Entry 1MX9 (X-ray diffraction, 2.90 A resolution); this record covers chains D and E of the 6 polymer chains in the assembly.

Chain D:
Protein: liver Carboxylesterase I
Organism: Homo sapiens
Notes: EC 3.1.1.1
UniProt: P23141 (EST1_HUMAN); residues 4019-4567 here correspond to UniProt positions 19-567 (UniProt number = residue number - 4000)
Sequence (548 residues; numbered 4019 to 4567; 1 number in that range is skipped by the numbering (no residue carries it; nothing is unmodelled there); the number before each row is that of its first residue):
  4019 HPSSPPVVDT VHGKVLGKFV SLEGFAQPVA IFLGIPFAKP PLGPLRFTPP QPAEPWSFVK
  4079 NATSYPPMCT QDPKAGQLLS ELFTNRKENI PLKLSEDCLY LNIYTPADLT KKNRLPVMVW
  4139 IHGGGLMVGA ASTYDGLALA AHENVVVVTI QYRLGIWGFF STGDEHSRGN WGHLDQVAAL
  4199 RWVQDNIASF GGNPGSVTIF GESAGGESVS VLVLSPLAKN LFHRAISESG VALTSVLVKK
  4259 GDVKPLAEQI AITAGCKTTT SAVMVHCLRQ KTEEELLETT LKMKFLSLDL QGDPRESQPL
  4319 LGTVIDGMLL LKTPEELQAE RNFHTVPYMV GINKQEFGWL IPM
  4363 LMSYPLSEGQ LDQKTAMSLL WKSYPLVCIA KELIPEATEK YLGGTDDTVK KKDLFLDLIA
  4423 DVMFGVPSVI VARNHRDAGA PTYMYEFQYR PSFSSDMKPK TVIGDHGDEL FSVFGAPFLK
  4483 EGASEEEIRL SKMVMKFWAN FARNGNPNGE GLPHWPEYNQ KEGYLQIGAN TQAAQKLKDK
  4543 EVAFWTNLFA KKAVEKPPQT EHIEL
Unresolved in the structure: 4019-4020, 4555-4567
Disulfides: Cys4087-Cys4116, Cys4274-Cys4285
Small-molecule neighbours:
  - N-acetylglucosamine (NAG; 2-acetamido-2-deoxy-beta-D-glucopyranose): Val4077, Lys4078, Asn4079
  - N-methylnaloxonium (NLX; (5a,17r)-4,5-epoxy-3,14-dihydroxy-17-methyl-6-oxo-17-(2-propenyl)-morphinanium): Ala4093, Leu4097, Phe4101, Gly4141, Gly4142, Gly4143, Glu4220, Ser4221, Ala4222, Leu4304, Leu4358, Ile4359, Leu4363, Met4364, Phe4426, His4468

Chain E:
Protein: liver Carboxylesterase I
Organism: Homo sapiens
Notes: EC 3.1.1.1
UniProt: P23141 (EST1_HUMAN); residues 5019-5567 here correspond to UniProt positions 19-567 (UniProt number = residue number - 5000)
Sequence (548 residues; numbered 5019 to 5567; 1 number in that range is skipped by the numbering (no residue carries it; nothing is unmodelled there); the number before each row is that of its first residue):
  5019 HPSSPPVVDT VHGKVLGKFV SLEGFAQPVA IFLGIPFAKP PLGPLRFTPP QPAEPWSFVK
  5079 NATSYPPMCT QDPKAGQLLS ELFTNRKENI PLKLSEDCLY LNIYTPADLT KKNRLPVMVW
  5139 IHGGGLMVGA ASTYDGLALA AHENVVVVTI QYRLGIWGFF STGDEHSRGN WGHLDQVAAL
  5199 RWVQDNIASF GGNPGSVTIF GESAGGESVS VLVLSPLAKN LFHRAISESG VALTSVLVKK
  5259 GDVKPLAEQI AITAGCKTTT SAVMVHCLRQ KTEEELLETT LKMKFLSLDL QGDPRESQPL
  5319 LGTVIDGMLL LKTPEELQAE RNFHTVPYMV GINKQEFGWL IPM
  5363 LMSYPLSEGQ LDQKTAMSLL WKSYPLVCIA KELIPEATEK YLGGTDDTVK KKDLFLDLIA
  5423 DVMFGVPSVI VARNHRDAGA PTYMYEFQYR PSFSSDMKPK TVIGDHGDEL FSVFGAPFLK
  5483 EGASEEEIRL SKMVMKFWAN FARNGNPNGE GLPHWPEYNQ KEGYLQIGAN TQAAQKLKDK
  5543 EVAFWTNLFA KKAVEKPPQT EHIEL
Unresolved in the structure: 5019-5021, 5554-5567
Disulfides: Cys5087-Cys5116, Cys5274-Cys5285
Small-molecule neighbours:
  - N-acetylglucosamine (NAG; 2-acetamido-2-deoxy-beta-D-glucopyranose): Asn5079, Thr5081, Ser5082
  - N-methylnaloxonium (NLX; (5a,17r)-4,5-epoxy-3,14-dihydroxy-17-methyl-6-oxo-17-(2-propenyl)-morphinanium): Leu5097, Phe5101, Gly5141, Gly5142, Gly5143, Glu5220, Ser5221, Val5254, Leu5255, Leu5304, Leu5318, Leu5358, Ile5359, Leu5363, Met5364, Phe5426, His5468

Interface between chain D and chain E:
Pairs across the interface (22):
  Pro4058(D) with Ala5280(E), hydrophobic
  Leu4060(D) with His5284(E)
  Gly4061(D) with His5284(E)
  Glu4072(D) with Glu5183(E)
  Pro4073(D) with Glu5183(E); Arg5186(E), hydrogen bond (backbone-side chain)
  Trp4074(D) with Glu5183(E); Arg5186(E)
  Ser4075(D) with Arg5186(E), hydrogen bond; Asp5324(E); Gly5325(E)
  Phe4076(D) with Ile5323(E); Asp5324(E); Gly5325(E); Leu5329(E)
  Lys4078(D) with Glu5183(E), salt bridge
  Pro4085(D) with Thr5277(E); Thr5278(E)
  Ser4113(D) with Thr5277(E); Val5281(E)
  Asp4115(D) with Thr5278(E), hydrogen bond; Ala5280(E)
Other interface residues (no listed pair), chain D (15 interface residues in all): Leu4112, Tyr4118, Glu4291
Other interface residues (no listed pair), chain E (14 interface residues in all): Asp5182, His5184, Lys5275

Summary:
The interface between chain D and chain E involves 15 residues on one side and 14 on the other, with 3
hydrogen bonds and 1 salt bridge. Polar pairs include Lys4078(D)-Glu5183(E), Pro4073(D)-Arg5186(E) and
Ser4075(D)-Arg5186(E). Bound to chain D: N-acetylglucosamine and N-methylnaloxonium.
Both chains are liver Carboxylesterase I (Homo sapiens). Entry 1MX9 (Crystal Structure of Human Liver
Carboxylesterase in complexed with naloxone methiodide, a heroin analogue) was determined by X-ray diffraction
together with 1MX5 from the same study.
